Entry 6VZI (X-ray diffraction, 2.72 A resolution); this record covers chains G and L of the 6 polymer chains in the assembly.

Chain G:
Name: Envelope glycoprotein gp160
Organism: Human immunodeficiency virus 1
UniProt: A0A0N9FF17 (A0A0N9FF17_9HIV1); the construct lacks a stretch of the UniProt sequence and is renumbered around it, so the offset changes along the chain: 33-134 = UniProt 29-130; 142-185 = UniProt 131-174; 188-309 = UniProt 180-301; 312-321 = UniProt 302-311; 4 more segments
Chain sequence (471 residues; numbered 33 to 513 plus 6 insertion-coded residues; 16 numbers in that range are skipped by the numbering (no residue carries them; nothing is unmodelled there); the number before each row is that of its first residue; a row labelled like 185A-185E holds insertion residues (185A, then the next letters in order)):
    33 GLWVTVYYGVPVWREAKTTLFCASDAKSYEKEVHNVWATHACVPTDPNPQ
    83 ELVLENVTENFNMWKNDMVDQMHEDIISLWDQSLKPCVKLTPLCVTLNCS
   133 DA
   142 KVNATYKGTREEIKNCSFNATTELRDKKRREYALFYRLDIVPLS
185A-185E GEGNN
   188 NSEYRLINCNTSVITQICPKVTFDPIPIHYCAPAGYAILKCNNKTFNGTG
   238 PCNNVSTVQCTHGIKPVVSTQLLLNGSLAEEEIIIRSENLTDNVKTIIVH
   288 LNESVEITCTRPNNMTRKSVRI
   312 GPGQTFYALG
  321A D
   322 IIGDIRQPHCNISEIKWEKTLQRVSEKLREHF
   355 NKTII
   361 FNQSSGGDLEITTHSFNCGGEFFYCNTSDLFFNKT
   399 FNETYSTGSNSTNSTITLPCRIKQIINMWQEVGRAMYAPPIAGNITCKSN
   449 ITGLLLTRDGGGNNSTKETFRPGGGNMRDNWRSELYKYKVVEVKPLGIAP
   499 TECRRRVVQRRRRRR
Not modelled in the structure: 60-64, 142-151, 185A-185E, 399-410, 459-465, 505-513
Construct notes: engineered mutation Ile-204 (Ala196 in A0A0N9FF17), Met-302 (Asn294 in A0A0N9FF17), Leu-320 (Thr310 in A0A0N9FF17), Pro-329 (Ala320 in A0A0N9FF17), Pro-437 (Ser423 in A0A0N9FF17), Asn-442 (Glu428 in A0A0N9FF17), Cys-501 (Ala487 in A0A0N9FF17); expression tag (508-513)
Disulfides: Cys-54/Cys-74, Cys-119/Cys-205, Cys-126/Cys-196, Cys-131/Cys-157, Cys-218/Cys-247, Cys-228/Cys-239, Cys-296/Cys-331, Cys-378/Cys-445, Cys-385/Cys-418
Glycans and other covalent adducts: glycan linked to Asn-88, Asn-332; N-acetylglucosamine (NAG) linked to Asn-130, Asn-156, Asn-160, Asn-197, Asn-230, Asn-234, Asn-241, Asn-262, Asn-289, Asn-301, Asn-362, Asn-386, Asn-448
Reported in the primary citation:
  - contacts within the chain: Tyr-177/Met-302 (hydrophobic contact), Tyr-177/Leu-320 (hydrophobic contact)

Chain L:
Name: 3H109L Fab light chain
Organism: Homo sapiens
Notes: engineered mutation(s): E184M, S188M; antibody fragment or engineered binder
Chain sequence (217 residues; numbered 3 to 213 plus 6 insertion-coded residues; the number before each row is that of its first residue; a row labelled like 67A-67C holds insertion residues (67A, then the next letters in order)):
     3 SVTSYVRPLSVALGETASISCGRQALGSRAVQWYQHRPGQAPILLIYNNQ
    53 DRPSGIPERFSGTPD
67A-67C INF
    68 GTRATLTISGVEAGDEADYYCHMWDSRS
95A-95C GFS
    96 WSFGGATRLTVLGQPKAAPSVTLFPPSSEELQANKATLVCLISDFYPGAV
   146 TVAWKADSSPVKAGVETTTPSKQSNNKYAASSYLSLTPMQWKMHKSYSCQ
   196 VTHEGSTVEKTVAPTECS
Not modelled in the structure: 3-5, 211-213
Disulfides: Cys-23/Cys-88, Cys-135/Cys-194

Chain G / chain L interface:
Pairs across the interface (9):
  Asp-321A(G) / Arg-94(L)  salt bridge
  Ile-322(G) / Arg-94(L)  hydrogen bond (backbone-side chain)
  Gly-324(G) / Leu-28(L)
  Gly-324(G) / Phe-67C(L)
  Gly-324(G) / Arg-94(L)
  Asp-325(G) / Gly-29(L)
  Asp-325(G) / Ser-30(L)  hydrogen bond (side chain-backbone)
  Asp-325(G) / Ser-93(L)
  Ile-326(G) / Arg-94(L)
Also at the interface, not in a pair above, chain G (6 interface residues in all): Ile-323

Overview:
Chain G and chain L each contribute 6 residues to their interface; the contacts include 2 hydrogen bonds and 1
salt bridge. Polar contacts include Asp-321A(G)/Arg-94(L), Ile-322(G)/Arg-94(L) and Asp-325(G)/Ser-30(L). The
paper reports contacts within the chain involving Met-302(G), Tyr-177(G) and Leu-320(G).
Here chain G is Envelope glycoprotein gp160 (Human immunodeficiency virus 1) and chain L is 3H109L Fab light
chain (Homo sapiens). Entry 6VZI (Crystal Structure of HIV-1 CAP256 RnS-3mut-2G-SOSIP.664 Prefusion Env Trimer
in Complex with Human Antibodies 3H109L and ...) was determined by X-ray diffraction together with 6W03 from
the same study.
